PDB entry 1H7S | X-ray diffraction, 1.95 A resolution | chain A

Chain A:
Protein: PMS1 protein homolog 2
Source organism: Homo sapiens
Notes: fragment: n-terminal 40 kda fragment
UniProtKB: P54278 (PMS2_HUMAN); residues 1-365 here = UniProt positions 1-365
Chain sequence (365 residues; each row starts with the number of its first residue):
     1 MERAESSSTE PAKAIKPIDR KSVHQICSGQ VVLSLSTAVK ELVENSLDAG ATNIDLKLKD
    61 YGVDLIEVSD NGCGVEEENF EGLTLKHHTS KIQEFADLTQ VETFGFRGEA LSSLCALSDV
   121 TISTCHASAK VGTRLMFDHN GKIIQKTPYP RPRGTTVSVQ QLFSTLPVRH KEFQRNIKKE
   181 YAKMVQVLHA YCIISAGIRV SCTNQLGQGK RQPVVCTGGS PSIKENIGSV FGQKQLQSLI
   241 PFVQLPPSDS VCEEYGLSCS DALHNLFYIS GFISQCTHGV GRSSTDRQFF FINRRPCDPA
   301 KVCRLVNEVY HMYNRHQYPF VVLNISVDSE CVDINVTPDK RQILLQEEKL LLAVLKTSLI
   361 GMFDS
Disordered / not traced: 1-28, 86-95, 336-341
Differences from the reference sequence: modified residue (136, 184, 312, 362)
Modified positions: Mse-1 (selenomethionine); Mse-136, Mse-184, Mse-312, Mse-362 (selenomethionine; parent Met)
Swiss-Prot annotation at these positions:
  - binding site (ATP): Asn-45, Asp-70, Glu-109, Ala-110, Leu-111
  - natural variant: Ile-18 (I18T: In LYNCH4; uncertain significance; I18V: In LYNCH4), Arg-20 (R20Q: In LYNCH4), Ser-36 (S36R: No effect on protein levels), Leu-42 to Glu-44 (deletion: In LYNCH4), Ser-46 (S46I: In MMRCS4 and LYNCH4; S46N: In LYNCH4), Asp-60 (D60E: Normal DNA mismatch repair activity), Ile-66 (I66T: In MMRCS4; uncertain significance), Arg-107 (R107W: In MMRCS4), Cys-115 (C115G: In MMRCS4), Ser-128 (S128L: In LYNCH4; uncertain significance), Ala-182 (A182T: In LYNCH4; uncertain significance), Gln-205 (Q205P: In MMRCS4 and LYNCH4; uncertain significance), 7 further natural variant entries in UniProt
  - mutagenesis: Glu-41 (E41A: Decreased DNA mismatch repair activity; loss of ATPase activity), Asp-70 (D70N: No effect on protein abundance, no effect on subcellular localization and loss of DNA mismatch repair activity)
What the authors report for this chain:
  - catalytic residues: Glu-41, Lys-340 (citing earlier work)
  - mutagenesis - E41A: abolished catalytic activity on ATP

In short:
UniProt lists 5 ATP-binding residues and 2 mutagenesis sites. The paper reports catalytic residues Glu-41 and
Lys-340; E41A abolishes catalytic activity on ATP.
Chain A is PMS1 protein homolog 2 (Homo sapiens); the structure, N-terminal 40kDa fragment of human PMS2, was
determined by X-ray diffraction (same publication as 1H7U and 1EA6).
